PDB entry 8RM0 | electron microscopy, 3.80 A resolution | chains A and B of the 3 polymer chains in the assembly

== Chain A (and B) ==
Protein: Envelope glycoprotein gp130
Source organism: Simian foamy virus
Notes: chain B of this document is another copy of the same molecule, construct and numbering; everything in this record applies to it too
UniProtKB: K7YEW5 (K7YEW5_9RETR); numbering as in UniProt; present here: 91-556, 582-907
Amino-acid sequence (890 residues; each row starts with the number of its first residue; note: 25 numbers in that range are skipped by the numbering (no residue carries them; nothing is unmodelled there); a row labelled like 556A-556Z holds insertion residues (556A, then the next letters in order)):
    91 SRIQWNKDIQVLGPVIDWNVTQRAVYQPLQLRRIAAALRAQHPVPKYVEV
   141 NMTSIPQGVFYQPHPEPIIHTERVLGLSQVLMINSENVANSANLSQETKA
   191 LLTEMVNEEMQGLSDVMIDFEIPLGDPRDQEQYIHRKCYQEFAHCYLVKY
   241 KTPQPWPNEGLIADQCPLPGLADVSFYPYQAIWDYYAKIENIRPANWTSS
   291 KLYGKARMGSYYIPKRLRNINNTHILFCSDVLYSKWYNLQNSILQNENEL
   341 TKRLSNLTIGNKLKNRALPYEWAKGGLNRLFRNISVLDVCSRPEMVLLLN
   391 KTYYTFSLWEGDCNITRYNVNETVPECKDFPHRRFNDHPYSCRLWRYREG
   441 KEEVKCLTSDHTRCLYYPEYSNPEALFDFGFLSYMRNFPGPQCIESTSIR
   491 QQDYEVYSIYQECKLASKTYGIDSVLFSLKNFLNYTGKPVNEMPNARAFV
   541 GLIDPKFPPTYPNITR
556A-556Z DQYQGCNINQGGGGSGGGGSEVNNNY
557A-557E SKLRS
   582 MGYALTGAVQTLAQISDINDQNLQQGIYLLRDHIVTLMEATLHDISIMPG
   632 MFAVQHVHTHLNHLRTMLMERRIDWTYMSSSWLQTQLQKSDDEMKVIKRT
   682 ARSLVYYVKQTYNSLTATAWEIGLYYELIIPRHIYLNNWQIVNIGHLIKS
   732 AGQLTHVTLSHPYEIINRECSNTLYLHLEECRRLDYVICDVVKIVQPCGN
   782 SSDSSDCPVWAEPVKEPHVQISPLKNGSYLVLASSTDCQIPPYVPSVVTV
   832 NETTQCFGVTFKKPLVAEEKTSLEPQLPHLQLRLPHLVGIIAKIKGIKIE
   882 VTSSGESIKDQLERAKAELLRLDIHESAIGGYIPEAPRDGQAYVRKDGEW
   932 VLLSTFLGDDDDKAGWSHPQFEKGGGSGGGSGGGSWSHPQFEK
Not modelled in the structure: 91-138, 423-426, 434-436, 556A-556Z, 557A-557E, 726-736, 780-786, 885-974
Disulfides: Cys228-Cys503, Cys235-Cys318, Cys256-Cys380, Cys403-Cys483, Cys417-Cys432, Cys446-Cys454, Cys762-Cys770, Cys779-Cys788, Cys819-Cys837
Glycans and other covalent adducts: N-acetylglucosamine (NAG) linked to Asn141, Asn183, Asn311, Asn346, Asn373, Asn404, Asn524, Asn807; glycan linked to Asn390
Differences from the reference sequence: engineered mutation Ala126 (Arg in K7YEW5), Pro630 (Glu in K7YEW5); linker (556K-556T); expression tag (908-974)
Reported in the primary citation:
  - mutagenesis - E630P: unchanged expression
  - binding site for N-acetylglucosamine: Arg369 (citing earlier work)

== How chain A and chain B interact ==
Pairs across the interface (35):
  Asn477(A) - Asn281(B)
  Asp625(A) - Leu191(B)
  Asp625(A) - Met195(B)
  Met629(A) - Met632(B)  hydrophobic
  Phe633(A) - Met632(B)  hydrophobic
  Phe633(A) - Phe633(B)  hydrophobic
  His637(A) - Met195(B)
  His637(A) - Gln636(B)  hydrogen bond
  Thr640(A) - His639(B)
  His641(A) - His639(B)
  His644(A) - Asn643(B)  hydrogen bond
  Met648(A) - Met650(B)  hydrophobic
  Glu651(A) - Glu651(B)
  Arg653(A) - Met650(B)
  Ser661(A) - Asp205(B)
  Asp673(A) - Met582(B)
  Lys676(A) - Asp205(B)
  Lys676(A) - Met207(B)
  Lys676(A) - Ile208(B)
  Lys679(A) - Asp205(B)
  Arg680(A) - Val206(B)
  Leu717(A) - Gly583(B)
  Leu717(A) - Tyr584(B)
  Asn718(A) - Ala585(B)
  Trp720(A) - Thr587(B)
  Tyr767(A) - Ile208(B)
  Leu805(A) - Gln606(B)
  Gly808(A) - Gln605(B)
  Pro845(A) - Gln591(B)
  Leu846(A) - Gln591(B)  hydrogen bond (backbone-side chain)
  Ala848(A) - Val590(B)
  Glu849(A) - Ala589(B)
  Thr852(A) - Thr587(B)
  Ser853(A) - Thr587(B)
  Leu854(A) - Thr587(B)  hydrogen bond (backbone-side chain)
Also at the interface, not in a pair above, chain A (34 interface residues in all): Glu416, Val677, Lys806, Lys843, Lys844
Also at the interface, not in a pair above, chain B (32 interface residues in all): Ser204, Leu455, Thr592, Asn603, Gly607, Ile608, Arg646, Thr647

== Overview ==
34 residues of chain A face 32 of chain B across their interface, with 4 hydrogen bonds. Polar pairs include
His637(A)-Gln636(B), His644(A)-Asn643(B) and Leu846(A)-Gln591(B). Covalently linked N-acetylglucosamine: at
Asn141(A), Asn183(A), Asn311(A), Asn346(A), Asn373(A) and Asn404(A) and 2 more. From the paper: a binding site
for N-acetylglucosamine at Arg369(A); E630P of chain A leaves expression unchanged.
Both chains are Envelope glycoprotein gp130 (Simian foamy virus). Entry 8RM0 (Cryo-EM structure of a Foamy
Virus fusion glycoprotein stabilized in the prefusion conformation) was determined by electron microscopy
(same publication as 8RM1).
